4QW8 - chains A and C of the 3 polymer chains in the assembly; structure by X-ray diffraction, 2.29 A resolution.

# Chain A
Name: DNA polymerase IV
From: Sulfolobus solfataricus
Notes: EC 2.7.7.7; fragment: Dpo4
Reference sequence: Q97W02 (DPO4_SULSO); residues 1-341 here = UniProt positions 1-341
Sequence (349 residues; row label = number of the first residue in the row):
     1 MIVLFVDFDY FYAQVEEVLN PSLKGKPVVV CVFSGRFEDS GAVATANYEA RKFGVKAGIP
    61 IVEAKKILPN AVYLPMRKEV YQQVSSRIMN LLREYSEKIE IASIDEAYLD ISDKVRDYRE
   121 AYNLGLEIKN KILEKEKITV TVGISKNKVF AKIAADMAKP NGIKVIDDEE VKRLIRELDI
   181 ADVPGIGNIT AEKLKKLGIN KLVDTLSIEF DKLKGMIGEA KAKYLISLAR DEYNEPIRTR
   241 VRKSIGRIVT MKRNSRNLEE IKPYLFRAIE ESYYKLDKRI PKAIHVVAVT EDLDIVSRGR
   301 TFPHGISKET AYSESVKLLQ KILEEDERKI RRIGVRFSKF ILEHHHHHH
Not modelled in the structure: 342-349
Sequence notes: expression tag (342-349)
Metal / ion sites: Ca2+ site 1: Asp-7, Glu-106 (shared with DC13(C) of chain C); Ca2+ site 2: Asp-7, Phe-8, Asp-105 (together with 2'-deoxycytidine-5'-triphosphate); Ca2+ site 3: Ala-181, Ile-186
Small-molecule neighbours: 2'-deoxycytidine-5'-triphosphate (DCP): Asp-7, Phe-8, Asp-9, Tyr-10, Phe-11, Tyr-12, Ala-44, Thr-45, Arg-51, Ala-57, Gly-58, Ile-104, Asp-105, Lys-159
Curated features (UniProtKB/Swiss-Prot):
  - active site: Glu-106
  - binding site (Mg(2+)): Asp-7, Asp-105
  - site: Tyr-12 (Substrate discrimination)
Reported in the primary citation:
  - binding site for 2'-deoxycytidine-5'-triphosphate: Tyr-12

# Chain C
Molecule: 13-nt DNA strand
Sequence (13 nucleotides; each row starts with the number of its first residue):
     1 GGCTACAGGA CTC
Metal / ion sites: Ca2+: DC13 (shared with Asp-7(A), Glu-106(A) of chain A)

# Chain A / chain C interface
Residue-residue contacts (26):
  Ser-103(A) with DC13(C), hydrogen bond to the phosphate
  Ile-104(A) with DC13(C), phosphate contact
  Asp-105(A) with DC13(C), phosphate contact
  Glu-106(A) with DC13(C), sugar contact
  Lys-152(A) with DT12(C), hydrogen bond to the phosphate; DC13(C), salt bridge to the phosphate
  Pro-184(A) with DT12(C), phosphate contact
  Gly-185(A) with DC11(C), sugar contact; DT12(C), hydrogen bond to the phosphate
  Ile-186(A) with DC11(C), phosphate contact; DT12(C), phosphate contact
  Gly-187(A) with DC11(C), hydrogen bond to the phosphate; DT12(C), phosphate contact
  Ile-189(A) with DA10(C), phosphate contact; DC11(C), phosphate contact
  Thr-190(A) with DA10(C), phosphate contact; DC11(C), hydrogen bond to the phosphate
  Asp-294(A) with DG9(C), phosphate contact
  Val-296(A) with DG8(C), phosphate contact
  Ser-297(A) with DA7(C), sugar contact; DG8(C), hydrogen bond to the phosphate
  Arg-298(A) with DA7(C), phosphate contact; DG8(C), salt bridge to the phosphate
  Gly-299(A) with DA7(C), hydrogen bond to the phosphate
  Thr-301(A) with DC6(C), hydrogen bond to the phosphate
  Lys-339(A) with DC6(C), salt bridge to the phosphate
Also at the interface, not in a pair above, chain A (24 interface residues in all): Val-183, Asn-188, Lys-221, Ile-295, Arg-300, Lys-321
Also at the interface, not in a pair above, chain C (9 interface residues in all): DA5

# Summary
Chain A and chain C form an interface of 24 and 9 residues respectively, with 8 hydrogen bonds and 3 salt
bridges. Polar contacts include Ser-103(A)/DC13(C), Lys-152(A)/DT12(C) and Gly-185(A)/DT12(C). Bound to chain
A: 2'-deoxycytidine-5'-triphosphate. From the paper: a binding site for 2'-deoxycytidine-5'-triphosphate at
Tyr-12(A).
Here chain A is DNA polymerase IV (Sulfolobus solfataricus) and chain C is a 13-nt DNA strand. Entry 4QW8
(TERNARY CRYSTAL STRUCTURES of A Y-FAMILY DNA POLYMERASE DPO4 FROM SULFOLOBUS SOLFATARICUS IN COMPLEX WITH DNA
...) was determined by X-ray diffraction, deposited together with 4QW9, 4QWA, 4QWB, 4QWC, 4QWD and 4QWE.
